Entry 5VHR (electron microscopy, 7.70 A resolution (low resolution: residue-level contacts below are approximate; hydrogen-bond / salt-bridge calls are withheld)); this record covers chains E and F of the 8 polymer chains in the assembly.

[Chain E]
Molecule: 26S proteasome regulatory subunit 10B
From: Homo sapiens
UniProt: P62333 (PRS10_HUMAN); residues 128-389 here = UniProt positions 128-389
Sequence (262 residues; numbered 128 to 389; the number before each row is that of its first residue):
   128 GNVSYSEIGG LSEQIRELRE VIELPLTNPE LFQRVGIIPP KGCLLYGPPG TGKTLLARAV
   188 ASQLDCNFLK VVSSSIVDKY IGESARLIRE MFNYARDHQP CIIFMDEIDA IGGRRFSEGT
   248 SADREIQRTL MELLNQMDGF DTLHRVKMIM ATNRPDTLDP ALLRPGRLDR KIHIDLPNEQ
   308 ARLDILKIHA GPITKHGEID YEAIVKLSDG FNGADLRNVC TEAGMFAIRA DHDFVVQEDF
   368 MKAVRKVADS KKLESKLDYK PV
Disordered / not traced: 128-166, 241-247, 384-389
UniProt features mapped onto this chain:
  - binding site (ATP): Gly174 to Thr181
  - modified residue: Lys206 (N6-acetyllysine), Ser244 (Phosphoserine)

[Chain F]
Molecule: 26S proteasome regulatory subunit 6A
From: Homo sapiens
UniProt: P17980 (PRS6A_HUMAN); residue numbers follow UniProt; this construct covers 166-432
Sequence (267 residues; each row starts with the number of its first residue):
   166 TEYDSRVKAM EVDERPTEQY SDIGGLDKQI QELVEAIVLP MNHKEKFENL GIQPPKGVLM
   226 YGPPGTGKTL LARACAAQTK ATFLKLAGPQ LVQMFIGDGA KLVRDAFALA KEKAPSIIFI
   286 DELDAIGTKR FDSEKAGDRE VQRTMLELLN QLDGFQPNTQ VKVIAATNRV DILDPALLRS
   346 GRLDRKIEFP MPNEEARARI MQIHSRKMNV SPDVNYEELA RCTDDFNGAQ CKAVCVEAGM
   406 IALRRGATEL THEDYMEGIL EVQAKKK
Disordered / not traced: 166-167, 182-190, 429-432
UniProt features mapped onto this chain:
  - binding site (ATP): Gly227 to Thr234
  - modified residue: Ser376 (Phosphoserine)

[Chain E / chain F interface]
Pairs across the interface (41):
  Thr181(E) with Asp318(F)
  Arg185(E) with Asp318(F); Gly319(F); Arg344(F)
  Phe195(E) with Phe320(F)
  Lys197(E) with Asn315(F)
  Val199(E) with Arg308(F); Leu311(F)
  Ser201(E) with Arg304(F); Gln307(F); Arg308(F); Leu311(F)
  Ser202(E) with Arg308(F)
  Ile203(E) with Arg304(F)
  Val204(E) with Arg304(F)
  Lys206(E) with Gln258(F); Gly302(F); Glu305(F)
  Tyr207(E) with Ile261(F)
  Ala237(E) with Lys294(F)
  Ile238(E) with Arg304(F)
  Ala249(E) with Glu299(F)
  Pro319(E) with Asn214(F); Gly216(F)
  Ile320(E) with Leu215(F)
  Thr321(E) with Leu215(F)
  Ala341(E) with Leu343(F)
  Asp342(E) with Leu343(F)
  Arg344(E) with Gln218(F); Ser345(F)
  Asn345(E) with Arg344(F); Ser345(F); Asp349(F)
  Gly351(E) with Ile217(F)
  Met352(E) with Pro220(F); Arg350(F)
  Ile355(E) with Lys211(F); Leu215(F)
  Asp360(E) with Leu215(F)
  Lys378(E) with Leu343(F)
  Glu381(E) with Lys351(F)
Also at the interface, not in a pair above, chain E (32 interface residues in all): Ser200, Glu234, Ile253, Asn280, Glu349
Also at the interface, not in a pair above, chain F (32 interface residues in all): Phe260, Ser298, Lys300, Asp339, Arg347

[In short]
Chain E and chain F each contribute 32 residues to their interface. From UniProt: 8 ATP-binding residues on
chain E; 8 ATP-binding residues on chain F.
Here chain E is 26S proteasome regulatory subunit 10B and chain F is 26S proteasome regulatory subunit 6A,
both from Homo sapiens. Entry 5VHR (Conformational Landscape of the p28-Bound Human Proteasome Regulatory
Particle) was determined by electron microscopy together with 5VGZ, 5VHF, 5VHH, 5VHI, 5VHJ, 5VHM and 5 further
entries from the same study.
